2Y8Y - chains A and B; structure by X-ray diffraction, 1.44 A resolution.

[Chain A]
Molecule: CSE3
From: Thermus thermophilus
UniProt: Q53WG9 (Q53WG9_THET8); residues 1-211 here = UniProt positions 1-211
Amino-acid sequence (215 residues; row label = number of the first residue in the row; numbers below 1 keep their minus sign (Gly-3 is residue -3)):
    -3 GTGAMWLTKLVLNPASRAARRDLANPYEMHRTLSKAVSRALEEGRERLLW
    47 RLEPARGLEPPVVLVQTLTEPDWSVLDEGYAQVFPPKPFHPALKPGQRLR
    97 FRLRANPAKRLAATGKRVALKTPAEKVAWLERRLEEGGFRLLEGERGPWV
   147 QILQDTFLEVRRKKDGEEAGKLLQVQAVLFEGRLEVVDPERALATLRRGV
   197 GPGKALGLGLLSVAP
Not modelled in the structure: 51-55, 159-167
Sequence notes: expression tag (-3 to 0)
Swiss-Prot annotation at these positions:
  - site: Tyr23 (Stabilizes transition-state intermediate)
  - mutagenesis: Tyr23 (Y23F: 97% loss of cleavage activity), Glu24 (E24A: 71% loss of cleavage activity), His26 (H26A: 99.8% loss of cleavage activity, binds RNA normally), Arg27 (R27A: 86% loss of cleavage activity), Ser34 (S34A: 41% loss of cleavage activity), Glu38 (E38A: No effect), Asn102 (N102A: No effect on cleavage, increases enzyme turnover), Arg157 (R157A: 85% loss of cleavage activity), Arg158 (R158A: 64% loss of cleavage activity; 99% loss of cleavage activity), Lys160 (K160A: 45% loss of cleavage activity)

[Chain B]
Molecule: 19-nt RNA strand
Sequence (19 nucleotides; each row starts with the number of its first residue):
     5 UCCCCACGCGUGUGGGGAU

[Interface between chain A and chain B]
Residue-residue contacts - 43 pairs, chain A then chain B:
  Tyr23(A) - A22(B)  phosphate contact
  His26(A) - A22(B)  hydrogen bond to the sugar
  Arg27(A) - A22(B)  hydrogen bond to the phosphate
  Arg27(A) - U23(B)  salt bridge to the phosphate
  Ser30(A) - A22(B)  base contact
  Ser34(A) - A22(B)  hydrogen bond to the base
  Ser34(A) - U23(B)  base contact
  Leu37(A) - A22(B)  base contact
  Glu38(A) - A22(B)  base contact
  Glu38(A) - U23(B)  hydrogen bond to the base
  Arg43(A) - G20(B)  salt bridge to the phosphate
  Arg43(A) - DG21(B)  salt bridge to the phosphate
  Lys105(A) - G16(B)  salt bridge to the phosphate
  Lys105(A) - U17(B)  phosphate contact
  Arg106(A) - C8(B)  base contact
  Arg106(A) - C9(B)  base contact
  Arg106(A) - G16(B)  sugar contact
  Arg106(A) - U17(B)  hydrogen bond to the phosphate
  Arg106(A) - G18(B)  hydrogen bond to the base
  Arg106(A) - G19(B)  hydrogen bond to the base
  Leu107(A) - G16(B)  phosphate contact
  Ala108(A) - G14(B)  phosphate contact
  Ala108(A) - U15(B)  phosphate contact
  Ala108(A) - G16(B)  hydrogen bond to the phosphate
  Lys112(A) - U5(B)  phosphate contact
  Lys112(A) - C6(B)  phosphate contact
  Lys112(A) - C7(B)  phosphate contact
  Arg113(A) - C6(B)  base contact
  Arg113(A) - C7(B)  base contact
  Arg113(A) - G19(B)  hydrogen bond to the base
  Arg113(A) - G20(B)  hydrogen bond to the base
  Arg113(A) - DG21(B)  hydrogen bond to the base
  Val114(A) - U5(B)  phosphate contact
  Lys117(A) - U5(B)  base contact
  Arg128(A) - U17(B)  salt bridge to the phosphate
  Arg128(A) - G18(B)  salt bridge to the phosphate
  Arg129(A) - G18(B)  salt bridge to the phosphate
  Arg129(A) - G19(B)  salt bridge to the phosphate
  Glu132(A) - G18(B)  phosphate contact
  Leu169(A) - C6(B)  base contact
  Arg194(A) - G19(B)  phosphate contact
  Arg194(A) - G20(B)  salt bridge to the phosphate
  Lys200(A) - G20(B)  salt bridge to the phosphate
Interface residues without a listed pair, chain A (25 interface residues in all): Lys31, Thr110, Ala201
Interface residues without a listed pair, chain B (16 interface residues in all): A10

[In short]
The interface between chain A and chain B involves 25 residues on one side and 16 on the other; the contacts
include 11 hydrogen bonds and 10 salt bridges. Polar contacts include Ser34(A)-A22(B), Glu38(A)-U23(B) and
Arg106(A)-G18(B).
Here chain A is CSE3 (Thermus thermophilus) and chain B is a 19-nt RNA strand. Entry 2Y8Y (Structure B of
CRISPR endoribonuclease Cse3 bound to 19 nt RNA) was determined by X-ray diffraction, deposited together with
2Y8W and 2Y9H.
